PDB entry 6MBW | X-ray diffraction, 3.29 A resolution | chain A

== Chain A ==
Name: Signal transducer and activator of transcription 5B
Source organism: Homo sapiens
UniProt: P51692 (STA5B_HUMAN); residues 136-703 here = UniProt positions 136-703
Chain sequence (572 residues; each row starts with the number of its first residue):
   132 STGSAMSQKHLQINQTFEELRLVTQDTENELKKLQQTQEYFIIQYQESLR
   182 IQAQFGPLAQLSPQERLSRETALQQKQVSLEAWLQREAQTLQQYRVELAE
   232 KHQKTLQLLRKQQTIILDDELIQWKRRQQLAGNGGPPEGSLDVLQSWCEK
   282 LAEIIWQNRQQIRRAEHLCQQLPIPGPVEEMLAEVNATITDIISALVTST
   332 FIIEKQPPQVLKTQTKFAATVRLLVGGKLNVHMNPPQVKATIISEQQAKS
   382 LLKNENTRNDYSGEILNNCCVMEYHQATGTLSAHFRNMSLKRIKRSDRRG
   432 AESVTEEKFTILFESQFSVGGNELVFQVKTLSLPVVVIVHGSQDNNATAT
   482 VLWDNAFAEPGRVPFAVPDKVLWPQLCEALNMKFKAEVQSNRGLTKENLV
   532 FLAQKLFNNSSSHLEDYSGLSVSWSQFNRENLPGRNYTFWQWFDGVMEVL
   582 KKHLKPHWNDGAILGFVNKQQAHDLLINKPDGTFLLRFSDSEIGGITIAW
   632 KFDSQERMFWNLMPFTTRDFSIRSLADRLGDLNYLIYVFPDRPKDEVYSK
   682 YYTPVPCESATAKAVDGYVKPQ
Unresolved in the structure: 132-137, 186-188, 390-392, 428-433, 538-540, 560-561, 633-637, 662-663, 686-703
Construct notes: expression tag (132-135)
What the authors report for this chain:
  - post-translational modification sites: Tyr699
  - specificity-determining residues: Met639, Phe640, Met644 (proposed by the authors, not directly observed)
  - disease-associated variants - N642H: increased signaling in response to IL-3

== Summary ==
From the paper: N642H increases signaling in response to IL-3; specificity determinants Met639, Phe640 and
Met644.
Chain A is Signal transducer and activator of transcription 5B (Homo sapiens); the structure, Structure of
Transcription Factor, was determined by X-ray diffraction (same publication as 6MBZ).
